Entry 8C8Q (electron microscopy, 3.36 A resolution); this record covers chains A and B of the 13 polymer chains in the assembly.

== Chain A ==
Name: Cytochrome c oxidase subunit 1
Organism: Schizosaccharomyces pombe
Notes: EC 7.1.1.9
Reference sequence: P07657 (COX1_SCHPO); the construct has insertions or renumbered stretches relative to UniProt, so the offset changes along the chain: 1-399 = UniProt 1-399; 401-538 = UniProt 400-537
Chain sequence (538 residues; numbered 1 to 538; the number before each row is that of its first residue):
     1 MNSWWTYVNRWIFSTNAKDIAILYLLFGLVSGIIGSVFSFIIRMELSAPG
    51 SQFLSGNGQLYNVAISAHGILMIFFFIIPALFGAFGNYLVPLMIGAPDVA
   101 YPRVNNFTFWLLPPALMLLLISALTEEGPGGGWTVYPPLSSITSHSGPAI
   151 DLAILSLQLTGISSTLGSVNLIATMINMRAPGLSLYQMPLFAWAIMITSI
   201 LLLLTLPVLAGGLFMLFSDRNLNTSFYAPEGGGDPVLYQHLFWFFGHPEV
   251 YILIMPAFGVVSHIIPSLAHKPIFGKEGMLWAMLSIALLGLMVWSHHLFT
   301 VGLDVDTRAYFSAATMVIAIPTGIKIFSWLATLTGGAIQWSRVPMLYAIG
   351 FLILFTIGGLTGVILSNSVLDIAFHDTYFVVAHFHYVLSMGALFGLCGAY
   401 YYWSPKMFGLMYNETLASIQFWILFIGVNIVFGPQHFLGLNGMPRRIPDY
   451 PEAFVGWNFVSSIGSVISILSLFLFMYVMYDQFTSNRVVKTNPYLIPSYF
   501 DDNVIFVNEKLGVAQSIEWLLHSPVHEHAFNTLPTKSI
Not modelled in the structure: 1
Construct notes: insertion (400)
Ion coordination: Ca2+: A48, G50, P448; heme a Fe site 1: H68, H385; Cu ion: H247, H296, H297; Mg2+: D376 (shared with E219(B) of chain B); heme a Fe site 2 near H383 (its only coordinating residue here)
Ligand contacts:
  - heme a (HEA), molecule 1: L25, L29, S36, S39, I42, R43, L46, Y61, I65, H68, G69, M72, I73, F76, I77, G132, W133, Y378, F384, H385, L388, S389, L393, L396, C397, Y400, L424, V428, V431, F432, Q435, R445, R446, I447, S465, S468, L472, F475
  - heme a (HEA), molecule 2: W133, W243, V250, Y251, I254, H296, H297, T315, I318, A319, T322, G323, F355, T356, G359, L360, G362, V363, L365, S366, D371, H375, V380, H383, F384, V387, L388, R445
UniProt features mapped onto this chain:
  - binding site (Ca(2+)): E45, A48, G50, P448
  - binding site (Fe(II)-heme a): H68, H385
  - binding site (Cu cation): H247, H296, H297
  - binding site (O2): Y251
  - binding site (Mg(2+)): H375, D376
  - binding site (heme a3): H383
  - cross-link: H247 to Y251 (1'-histidyl-3'-tyrosine (His-Tyr))
What the authors report for this chain:
  - contacts within the chain: H247-Y251 (covalent link)

== Chain B ==
Name: Cytochrome c oxidase subunit 2
Organism: Schizosaccharomyces pombe
Notes: EC 7.1.1.9
Reference sequence: P21534 (COX2_SCHPO); residues 1-248 here = UniProt positions 1-248
Chain sequence (248 residues; numbered 1 to 248; the number before each row is that of its first residue):
     1 MLFFNSILNDAPSSWALYFQDGASPSYLGVTHLNDYLMFYLTFIFIGVIY
    51 AICKAVIEYNYNSHPIAAKYTTHGSIVEFIWTLIPALILILVALPSFKLL
   101 YLLDEVQKPSMTVKAIGRQWFWTYELNDFVTNENEPVSFDSYMVPEEDLE
   151 EGSLRQLEVDNRLVLPIDTRIRLILTSGDVIHSWAVPSLGIKCDCIPGRL
   201 NQVSLSIDREGLFYGQCSELCGVLHSSMPIVVQGVSLEDFLAWLEENS
Not modelled in the structure: 1-9, 248
Ion coordination: dinuclear copper ion: H182, H225; Mg2+: E219 (shared with D376(A) of chain A)
Ligand contacts: heme a (HEA): I44, P85, I88, L89
UniProt features mapped onto this chain:
  - binding site (Cu cation): H182, C217, E219, C221, H225, M228
  - binding site (Mg(2+)): E219

== Chain A / chain B interface ==
Residue-residue contacts (110; chain A residue first):
  P49(A) - R155(B)
  Q59(A) - V223(B)
  N62(A) - G222(B)  hydrogen bond (side chain-backbone)
  Y136(A) - E219(B)
  P138(A) - V180(B)
  P138(A) - I181(B)  hydrophobic
  L139(A) - V180(B)  hydrophobic
  L139(A) - L220(B)
  L139(A) - C221(B)
  L139(A) - G222(B)
  P229(A) - P197(B)
  P235(A) - I196(B)  hydrophobic
  H270(A) - A67(B)
  K271(A) - A68(B)
  K271(A) - T71(B)
  P272(A) - K69(B)
  P272(A) - T72(B)
  I273(A) - T72(B)
  F274(A) - H73(B)
  F274(A) - W81(B)  hydrophobic
  G275(A) - T72(B)
  T300(A) - D194(B)
  V301(A) - I196(B)  hydrophobic
  V301(A) - N201(B)
  G302(A) - R199(B)
  V305(A) - D104(B)
  D306(A) - Y101(B)  hydrogen bond
  R308(A) - D104(B)  salt bridge
  A309(A) - F97(B)
  S312(A) - F97(B)
  A313(A) - F97(B)  hydrophobic
  M316(A) - L89(B)
  M316(A) - A93(B)  hydrophobic
  I320(A) - L89(B)  hydrophobic
  I324(A) - T82(B)
  F327(A) - W81(B)
  S328(A) - W81(B)
  L330(A) - A51(B)  hydrophobic
  A331(A) - W81(B)  hydrophobic
  G335(A) - Y59(B)
  G335(A) - H64(B)  hydrogen bond (backbone-side chain)
  G335(A) - I66(B)
  G335(A) - A67(B)
  G335(A) - A68(B)  hydrogen bond (backbone-backbone)
  G336(A) - Y59(B)
  G336(A) - A67(B)
  A337(A) - Y61(B)  hydrophobic
  A337(A) - H64(B)
  A337(A) - P65(B)
  A337(A) - A67(B)
  I338(A) - Y59(B)  hydrogen bond (backbone-backbone)
  I338(A) - N60(B)
  I338(A) - Y61(B)  hydrogen bond (backbone-backbone)
  I349(A) - V56(B)  hydrophobic
  L352(A) - I52(B)  hydrophobic
  I353(A) - I49(B)  hydrophobic
  I353(A) - I52(B)  hydrophobic
  I357(A) - F45(B)  hydrophobic
  L360(A) - L41(B)
  L360(A) - F45(B)  hydrophobic
  I364(A) - L37(B)  hydrophobic
  I364(A) - L41(B)  hydrophobic
  N367(A) - L37(B)
  N367(A) - S96(B)  hydrogen bond
  S368(A) - L100(B)
  V369(A) - V30(B)
  V369(A) - S96(B)
  V369(A) - L99(B)  hydrophobic
  V369(A) - L100(B)  hydrophobic
  L370(A) - V30(B)
  L370(A) - L33(B)  hydrophobic
  L370(A) - N34(B)
  I372(A) - G190(B)
  I372(A) - K192(B)
  A373(A) - V30(B)  hydrophobic
  F374(A) - F19(B)  hydrophobic
  F374(A) - N34(B)
  H375(A) - K192(B)  hydrogen bond (backbone-side chain)
  D376(A) - S218(B)
  D376(A) - E219(B)
  T377(A) - K192(B)
  F437(A) - A16(B)
  L440(A) - L17(B)
  L440(A) - F19(B)
  N441(A) - P12(B)
  N441(A) - S13(B)
  N441(A) - A16(B)
  N441(A) - Y18(B)
  N441(A) - Q20(B)
  P444(A) - Q216(B)
  R445(A) - H225(B)  hydrogen bond (backbone-side chain)
  R446(A) - L220(B)
  R446(A) - H225(B)
  I447(A) - H225(B)
  I447(A) - S226(B)
  D449(A) - R155(B)  salt bridge
  D449(A) - Q156(B)
  D449(A) - S226(B)
  Y450(A) - R155(B)  hydrogen bond (backbone-side chain)
  P451(A) - L157(B)  hydrophobic
  P451(A) - Q216(B)
  E452(A) - R155(B)  salt bridge
  A453(A) - P12(B)
  A453(A) - S13(B)
  F454(A) - P12(B)  hydrophobic
  G456(A) - W15(B)
  W457(A) - W15(B)
  W457(A) - A16(B)  hydrogen bond (side chain-backbone)
  I496(A) - Y61(B)
  Y499(A) - I66(B)  hydrophobic
Other interface residues (no listed pair), chain A (77 interface residues in all): G50, G58, G131, V236, L333, T334, Q339, W340, T356, P448
Other interface residues (no listed pair), chain B (71 interface residues in all): S14, I44, V48, A55, G74, E78, A86, D179, C193, C217

== Summary ==
Chain A and chain B form an interface of 77 and 71 residues respectively, with 11 hydrogen bonds and 3 salt
bridges. Among the polar pairs are R308(A)-D104(B), D449(A)-R155(B) and E452(A)-R155(B). One heme a molecule
is bound between chain A and chain B. From the paper: contacts within the chain involving H247(A) and Y251(A).
Here chain A is Cytochrome c oxidase subunit 1 and chain B is Cytochrome c oxidase subunit 2, both from
Schizosaccharomyces pombe. Entry 8C8Q (Cytochrome c oxidase from Schizosaccharomyces pombe) was determined by
electron microscopy.
